5NVM - chains A and B; structure by X-ray diffraction, 2.00 A resolution.

== Chain A ==
Molecule: Eukaryotic translation initiation factor 4E type 2
Source organism: Homo sapiens
UniProt: O60573 (IF4E2_HUMAN); residue numbers follow UniProt; this construct covers 52-234
Amino-acid sequence (189 residues; numbered 46 to 234; the number before each row is that of its first residue):
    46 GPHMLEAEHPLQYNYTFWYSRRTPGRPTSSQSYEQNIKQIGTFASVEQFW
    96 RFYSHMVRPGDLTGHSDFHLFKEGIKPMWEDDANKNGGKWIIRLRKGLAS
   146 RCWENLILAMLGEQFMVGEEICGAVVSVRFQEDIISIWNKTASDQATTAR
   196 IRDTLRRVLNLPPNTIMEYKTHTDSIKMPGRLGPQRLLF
Disordered / not traced: 222-234
Sequence notes: expression tag (46-51)
Curated features (UniProtKB/Swiss-Prot):
  - region (EIF4EBP1/2/3 binding): His-54 to Gln-57, Trp-95 to Ser-99, Asn-150 to Gly-157
  - binding site (mRNA): Tyr-78, Glu-79, His-110, Trp-124, Glu-125, Arg-174 to Ile-179, Lys-222 to Pro-224
  - modified residue: Lys-134 (N6-acetyllysine)
  - cross-link (Glycyl lysine isopeptide (Lys-Gly)): Lys-134 (interchain with G-Cter in ISG15), Lys-222 (interchain with G-Cter in ISG15)
What the authors report for this chain:
  - mutagenesis - R103L/E149L: decreased binding to GRB10-interacting GYF protein 2 (chain B)
  - mutagenesis - S99N: unchanged binding to GRB10-interacting GYF protein 2 (chain B)
  - specificity-determining residues: Ser-99
  - mutagenesis - R103L/E149L: decreased binding to endogenous GYF2

== Chain B ==
Molecule: GRB10-interacting GYF protein 2
Source organism: Homo sapiens
UniProt: Q6Y7W6 (GGYF2_HUMAN), isoform Q6Y7W6-3; residue numbers follow UniProt; this construct covers 35-72
Amino-acid sequence (42 residues; each row starts with the number of its first residue):
    31 GPHMKYKLADYRYGREEMLALFLKDNKIPSDLLDKEFLPILQ
Disordered / not traced: 31-35
Sequence notes: expression tag (31-34)
Curated features (UniProtKB/Swiss-Prot):
  - motif: Asp-40 to Ala-50 (4EHP-binding motif)

== Chain A / chain B interface ==
Residue-residue contacts (57; chain A residue first):
  His-54(A) with Tyr-43(B); Leu-51(B)
  Pro-55(A) with Tyr-41(B); Tyr-43(B), hydrogen bond (backbone-side chain)
  Gln-57(A) with Ala-39(B); Asp-40(B), hydrogen bond (side chain-backbone); Tyr-41(B), hydrogen bond (side chain-backbone)
  Tyr-64(A) with Glu-66(B); Phe-67(B), hydrophobic; Ile-70(B)
  Arg-66(A) with Glu-66(B), salt bridge
  Asn-81(A) with Glu-66(B)
  Lys-83(A) with Asp-64(B); Glu-66(B); Phe-67(B)
  Gln-84(A) with Phe-67(B)
  Ile-85(A) with Asp-61(B); Leu-62(B), hydrophobic; Phe-67(B), hydrophobic
  Gly-86(A) with Asp-61(B)
  Val-91(A) with Tyr-43(B), hydrophobic; Met-48(B), hydrophobic; Leu-51(B), hydrophobic
  Glu-92(A) with Leu-51(B)
  Trp-95(A) with Met-48(B), hydrogen bond (side chain-backbone); Leu-49(B), hydrophobic; Leu-51(B); Phe-52(B)
  Arg-96(A) with Asn-56(B); Lys-57(B), hydrogen bond (side chain-backbone); Ile-58(B); Pro-59(B)
  Phe-97(A) with Pro-59(B), hydrophobic; Asp-61(B); Leu-62(B)
  Ser-99(A) with Phe-52(B); Asn-56(B), hydrogen bond; Gln-72(B), hydrogen bond (backbone-side chain)
  His-100(A) with Asn-56(B), hydrogen bond; Ile-58(B); Leu-62(B); Ile-70(B); Leu-71(B); Gln-72(B), hydrogen bond (side chain-backbone)
  Met-101(A) with Ile-70(B); Gln-72(B), hydrogen bond (backbone-side chain)
  Val-102(A) with Ile-70(B), hydrogen bond (backbone-backbone); Leu-71(B)
  Leu-107(A) with Ile-70(B), hydrophobic
  Asn-150(A) with Arg-45(B), hydrogen bond
  Leu-153(A) with Met-48(B), hydrophobic
  Gly-157(A) with Arg-42(B); Tyr-43(B), hydrogen bond (backbone-backbone)
  Glu-158(A) with Ala-39(B); Tyr-41(B)
  Gln-159(A) with Tyr-43(B), hydrogen bond (side chain-backbone); Gly-44(B)
Interface residues without a listed pair, chain A (33 interface residues in all): Gly-46, Leu-56, Thr-87, Phe-94, Phe-113, Glu-149, Leu-156, Met-161
Interface residues without a listed pair, chain B (26 interface residues in all): Leu-38, Leu-53, Pro-69

== In short ==
33 residues of chain A and 26 residues of chain B are in contact; the contacts include 14 hydrogen bonds and 1
salt bridge. Among the polar pairs are Arg-66(A)/Glu-66(B), Pro-55(A)/Tyr-43(B) and Gln-57(A)/Asp-40(B). The
paper reports that R103L/E149L of chain A reduce binding to GRB10-interacting GYF protein 2 (chain B); the
specificity determinant Ser-99(A).
Chain A is Eukaryotic translation initiation factor 4E type 2 and chain B is GRB10-interacting GYF protein 2,
both from Homo sapiens; the structure, Crystal structure of the human 4EHP-GIGYF2 complex lacking the
auxiliary sequences, was determined by X-ray diffraction, deposited together with 5NVK and 5NVN.
